PDB entry 2UXD | X-ray diffraction, 3.20 A resolution | chains A and J of the 23 polymer chains in the assembly

# Chain A
Molecule: 16S ribosomal RNA
Organism: Thermus thermophilus
Sequence (1523 nucleotides; numbered 0 to 1544 plus 35 insertion-coded residues; 57 numbers in that range are skipped by the numbering (no residue carries them; nothing is unmodelled there); the number before each row is that of its first residue; a row labelled like 76A-76B holds insertion residues (76A, then the next letters in order); numbering starts at 0):
     0 UUUG
    4A U
     5 UGGAGAGUUU GAUCCUGGCU CAGGGUGAAC GCUGGCGGCG UGCCUAAGAC AUGCAAGUCG
    65 UGCGGG
    73 C
    76 C
76A-76B GC
    77 GGGGUUUU
    88 ACUCCG
    95 UGGUC
   101 AGCGGCGGAC GGGUGAGUAA CGCGUGGGU
  129A G
   130 ACCUACCCGG AAGAGGGGGA CAACCCGGGG AAACUCGGGC UAAUCCCCCA UGUGGACCCG
   190 C
190A-190L CCCUUGGGGUGU
   191 GUCCAAAGGG CUUU
   216 GCCCGCUUCC GGAUGGGCCC GCGUCCCAUC AGCUAGUUGG UGGGGUAAUG GCCCACCAAG
   276 GCGACGACGG GUAGCCGGUC UGAGAGGAUG GCCGGCCACA GGGGCACUGA GACACGGGCC
   336 CCACUCCUAC GGGAGGCAGC AGUUAGGAAU CUUCCGCAAU GGGCGCAAGC CUGACGGAGC
   396 GACGCCGCUU GGAGGAAGAA GCCCUUCGGG GUGUAAACUC CUGA
   441 ACCCGGGACG AAACCCCCGA C
   474 G
474A-474B AG
   475 GGGACUGACG GUACCGGG
   494 GUA
  497D A
   498 UAGCGCCGGC CAACUCCGUG CCAGCAGCCG CGGUAAUACG GAGGGCGCGA GCGUUACCCG
   558 GAUUCACUGG GCGUAAAGGG CGUGUAGGCG GCCUGGGGCG UCCCAUGUGA AAGACCACGG
   618 CUCAACCGUG GGGGAGCGUG GGAUACGCUC AGGCUAGACG GUGGGAGAGG GUGGUGGAAU
   678 UCCCGGAGUA GCGGUGAAAU GCGCAGAUAC CGGGAGGAAC GCCGAUGGCG AAGGCAGCCA
   738 CCUGGUCCAC CCGUGACGCU GAGGCGCGAA AGCGUGGGGA GCAAACCGGA UUAGAUACCC
   798 GGGUAGUCCA CGCCCUAAAC GAUGCGCGCU AGGUCUCUGG GUCU
   848 CCUGGGGGCC GAAGCUAACG CGUUAAGCGC GCCGCCUGGG GAGUACGGCC GCAAGGCUGA
   908 AACUCAAAGG AAUUGACGGG GGCCCGCACA AGCGGUGGAG CAUGUGGUUU AAUUCGAAGC
   968 AACGCGAAGA ACCUUACCAG GCCUUGACAU GCUA
 1001A G
  1002 GGAAA
 1006A C
  1007 CCGGGUGAAA GCCUGGGGUG CCCC
1030A-1030D GCGA
  1031 GGGGAGCCCU AGCACAGGUG CUGCAUGGCC GUCGUCAGCU CGUGCCGUGA GGUGUUGGGU
  1091 UAAGUCCCGC AACGAGCGCA ACCCCCGCCG UUAGUUGCCA GCGGUUCGGC CGGGCACUCU
  1151 AACGGGACUG CCCGCG
  1168 A
 1168A A
  1169 A
  1171 GCGGGAGGAA GGAGGGGACG ACGUCUGGUC AGCAUGGCCC UUACGGCCUG GGCGACACAC
  1231 GUGCUACAAU GCCCACUACA AAGCGAUGCC ACCCGGCAAC GGGGAGCUAA UCGCAAAAAG
  1291 GUGGGCCCAG UUCGGAUUGG GGUCUGCAAC CCGACCCCAU GAAGCCGGAA UCGCUAGUAA
  1351 UCGCGGAUCA GCC
 1363A A
  1364 UGCCGCGGUG AAUACGUUCC CGGGCCUUGU ACACACCGCC CGUCACGCCA UGGGAGCGGG
  1424 CUCUACCCGA AGUCGCCGGG
  1446 AG
  1452 C
  1459 C
1459A-1459G UACGGGC
  1460 AGGCGCCGAG GGUAGGGCCC GUGACUGGGG CGAAGUCGUA ACAAGGUAGC UGUACCGGAA
  1520 GGUGCGGCUG GAUCAC
 1536C C
  1537 UCCUUUCU
Not modelled in the structure: 0-3, 4A, 76A-76B, 95, 129A, 190A-190L, 441, 459, 474A-474B, 478, 497D, 1168A, 1459A-1459G, 1535, 1536C, 1537-1538
Metal / ion sites: Mg2+ site 1: U12, G21; Mg2+ site 2 near G21 (its only coordinating residue here); Mg2+ site 3: G107, A325; Mg2+ site 4: C121, G124, U125, G236; Mg2+ site 5 near G126 (its only coordinating residue here); Mg2+ site 6: U182, G183; K+ site 1: G293, U304, G305; K+ site 2 near G297 (its only coordinating residue here); Mg2+ site 7 near G324 (its only coordinating residue here); Mg2+ site 8 near C352 (its only coordinating residue here); Mg2+ site 9 near G362 (its only coordinating residue here); Mg2+ site 10: A509, A510; 25 more Mg2+ sites not listed
Residues lining bound ligands: paromomycin (PAR): G1405, U1406, C1407, A1408, C1409, C1490, G1491, A1492, A1493, G1494, U1495, C1496

# Chain J
Protein: Ribosomal protein S10
Organism: Thermus thermophilus
UniProt: Q5SHN7 (RS10_THET8); residues 2-105 here correspond to UniProt positions 1-104 (UniProt number = residue number - 1)
Chain sequence (105 residues; numbered 1 to 105; the number before each row is that of its first residue):
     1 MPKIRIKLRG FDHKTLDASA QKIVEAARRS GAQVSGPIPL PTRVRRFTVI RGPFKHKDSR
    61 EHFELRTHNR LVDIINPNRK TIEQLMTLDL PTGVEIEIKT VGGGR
Not modelled in the structure: 1-2, 102-105
Metal / ion sites: Mg2+: Lys57 (shared with C972(A) of chain A)

# Chain A / chain J interface
Contacting residue pairs (72):
  G963(A) - Phe54(J)  sugar contact
  A964(A) - Phe54(J)  sugar contact
  A964(A) - Lys55(J)  hydrogen bond to the sugar
  A965(A) - Lys55(J)  salt bridge to the phosphate
  A969(A) - Lys55(J)  salt bridge to the phosphate
  C972(A) - Lys55(J)  sugar contact
  C972(A) - His56(J)  sugar contact
  C972(A) - Lys57(J)  salt bridge to the phosphate
  G973(A) - Ile50(J)  sugar contact
  G973(A) - Phe54(J)  sugar contact
  G973(A) - Lys55(J)  hydrogen bond to the sugar
  G973(A) - Lys57(J)  phosphate contact
  G973(A) - Arg60(J)  salt bridge to the phosphate
  A975(A) - Thr48(J)  base contact
  G1058(A) - Pro53(J)  base contact
  C1059(A) - Gly52(J)  sugar contact
  C1060(A) - Arg51(J)  sugar contact
  C1060(A) - Gly52(J)  sugar contact
  C1060(A) - His56(J)  sugar contact
  C1060(A) - Ser59(J)  phosphate contact
  G1061(A) - His56(J)  hydrogen bond to the sugar
  G1061(A) - Ser59(J)  hydrogen bond to the phosphate
  C1115(A) - Arg66(J)  salt bridge to the phosphate
  A1123(A) - Arg28(J)  salt bridge to the phosphate
  A1123(A) - Ser35(J)  hydrogen bond to the sugar
  A1123(A) - Gly36(J)  phosphate contact
  A1123(A) - Pro37(J)  hydrogen bond to the sugar
  A1123(A) - Ile38(J)  sugar contact
  A1123(A) - Pro39(J)  base contact
  G1124(A) - Val34(J)  phosphate contact
  G1124(A) - Ser35(J)  sugar contact
  G1124(A) - Gly36(J)  phosphate contact
  G1124(A) - Ile38(J)  sugar contact
  U1125(A) - Arg5(J)  base contact
  U1125(A) - Ser35(J)  hydrogen bond to the phosphate
  U1125(A) - Asp73(J)  base contact
  U1150(A) - Pro39(J)  hydrogen bond to the sugar
  U1150(A) - Leu40(J)  sugar contact
  U1150(A) - Pro41(J)  sugar contact
  A1151(A) - Pro39(J)  sugar contact
  A1151(A) - Leu40(J)  sugar contact
  A1151(A) - Pro41(J)  phosphate contact
  A1151(A) - Thr42(J)  hydrogen bond to the phosphate
  A1151(A) - Arg70(J)  hydrogen bond to the phosphate
  A1152(A) - His13(J)  hydrogen bond to the phosphate
  A1152(A) - Lys14(J)  phosphate contact
  A1152(A) - Asp17(J)  sugar contact
  A1152(A) - His68(J)  salt bridge to the phosphate
  A1152(A) - Arg70(J)  salt bridge to the phosphate
  C1153(A) - His13(J)  salt bridge to the phosphate
  C1153(A) - Lys14(J)  phosphate contact
  A1188(A) - Arg51(J)  phosphate contact
  C1189(A) - Arg51(J)  salt bridge to the phosphate
  C1189(A) - Glu61(J)  phosphate contact
  G1197(A) - His56(J)  hydrogen bond to the base
  U1199(A) - Phe54(J)  sugar contact
  G1253(A) - Val44(J)  sugar contact
  C1254(A) - Arg43(J)  base contact
  C1254(A) - Val44(J)  phosphate contact
  C1254(A) - Arg45(J)  salt bridge to the phosphate
  G1255(A) - Arg43(J)  hydrogen bond to the base
  A1279(A) - Arg9(J)  salt bridge to the phosphate
  A1279(A) - Arg43(J)  sugar contact
  A1279(A) - Lys99(J)  salt bridge to the phosphate
  A1280(A) - Leu40(J)  sugar contact
  A1280(A) - Pro41(J)  sugar contact
  A1280(A) - Arg43(J)  salt bridge to the phosphate
  C1366(A) - Arg60(J)  hydrogen bond to the sugar
  C1367(A) - Thr48(J)  hydrogen bond to the sugar
  C1367(A) - Arg60(J)  salt bridge to the phosphate
  C1367(A) - His62(J)  phosphate contact
  G1368(A) - His62(J)  salt bridge to the phosphate
Also at the interface, not in a pair above, chain A (34 interface residues in all): U1122, G1198, G1202
Also at the interface, not in a pair above, chain J (38 interface residues in all): Lys7, Arg46

# Summary
34 residues of chain A and 38 residues of chain J are in contact; the contacts include 15 hydrogen bonds and
16 salt bridges. Among the polar pairs are G1197(A)-His56(J), G1255(A)-Arg43(J) and A964(A)-Lys55(J). Chain A
binds paromomycin. U12(A) and G21(A) coordinate Mg2+ site 1.
Chain A is 16S ribosomal RNA and chain J is Ribosomal protein S10, both from Thermus thermophilus; the
structure, Crystal structure of an extended tRNA anticodon stem loop in complex with its cognate mRNA CGGG
..., was determined by X-ray diffraction (same publication as 2UXB and 2UXC).
